6GYP - chains A and D of the 5 polymer chains in the assembly; structure by electron microscopy, 3.60 A resolution.

Chain A:
Name: Centromere DNA-binding protein complex CBF3 subunit C
Source organism: Saccharomyces cerevisiae S288C
Reference sequence: P35203 (CBF3C_YEAST); numbering as in UniProt (aligned over 1-478)
Amino-acid sequence (478 residues; row label = number of the first residue in the row):
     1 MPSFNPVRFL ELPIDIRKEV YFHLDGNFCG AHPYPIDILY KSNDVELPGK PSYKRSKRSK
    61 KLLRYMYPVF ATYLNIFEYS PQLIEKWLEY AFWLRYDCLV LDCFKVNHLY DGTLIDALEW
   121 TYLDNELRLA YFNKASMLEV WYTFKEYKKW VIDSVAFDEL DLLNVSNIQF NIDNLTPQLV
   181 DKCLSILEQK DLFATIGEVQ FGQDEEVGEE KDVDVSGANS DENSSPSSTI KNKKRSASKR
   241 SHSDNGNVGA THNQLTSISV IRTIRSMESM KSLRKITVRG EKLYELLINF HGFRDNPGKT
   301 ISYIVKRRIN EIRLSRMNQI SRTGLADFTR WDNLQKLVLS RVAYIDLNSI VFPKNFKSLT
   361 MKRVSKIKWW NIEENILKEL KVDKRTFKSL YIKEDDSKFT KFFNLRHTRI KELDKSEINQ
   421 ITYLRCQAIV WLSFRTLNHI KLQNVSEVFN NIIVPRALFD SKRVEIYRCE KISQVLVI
Disordered / not traced: 1-2, 50-54, 205-252

Chain D:
Name: Suppressor of kinetochore protein 1
Source organism: Saccharomyces cerevisiae S288C
Reference sequence: P52286 (SKP1_YEAST); numbering as in UniProt (aligned over 1-194)
Amino-acid sequence (194 residues; numbered 1 to 194; the number before each row is that of its first residue):
     1 MVTSNVVLVS GEGERFTVDK KIAERSLLLK NYLNDMHDSN LQNNSDSESD SDSETNHKSK
    61 DNNNGDDDDE DDDEIVMPVP NVRSSVLQKV IEWAEHHRDS NFPDEDDDDS RKSAPVDSWD
   121 REFLKVDQEM LYEIILAANY LNIKPLLDAG CKVVAEMIRG RSPEEIRRTF NIVNDFTPEE
   181 EAAIRRENEW AEDR
Disordered / not traced: 1-3, 36-73, 193-194

Interface between chain A and chain D:
Residue-residue contacts - 72 pairs, chain A then chain D:
  Phe-4(A) with Tyr-132(D); Ile-158(D), hydrophobic; Arg-161(D)
  Val-7(A) with Ile-172(D), hydrophobic
  Arg-8(A) with Glu-129(D), salt bridge
  Phe-9(A) with Tyr-132(D); Val-154(D), hydrophobic
  Leu-12(A) with Tyr-132(D), hydrophobic
  Asp-15(A) with Asn-139(D), hydrogen bond
  Ile-16(A) with Ile-135(D), hydrophobic; Leu-136(D), hydrophobic; Asn-139(D)
  Glu-19(A) with Asn-139(D); Lys-144(D), salt bridge; Leu-147(D); Cys-151(D), hydrogen bond (backbone-side chain)
  Val-20(A) with Cys-151(D), hydrophobic; Val-154(D), hydrophobic; Ile-158(D), hydrophobic
  Phe-22(A) with Arg-111(D); Lys-112(D), hydrogen bond (backbone-side chain)
  His-23(A) with Arg-111(D), hydrogen bond (side chain-backbone); Asp-148(D), salt bridge; Lys-152(D)
  Leu-24(A) with Ala-155(D); Ile-158(D), hydrophobic
  Asp-25(A) with Lys-112(D), salt bridge
  Asn-27(A) with Arg-159(D)
  Cys-29(A) with Arg-159(D); Gly-160(D)
  Gly-30(A) with Gly-160(D)
  Lys-61(A) with Trp-190(D), hydrogen bond (side chain-backbone); Ala-191(D)
  Tyr-65(A) with Trp-190(D), hydrophobic
  Met-66(A) with Trp-190(D), hydrophobic
  Lys-86(A) with Pro-163(D)
  Tyr-90(A) with Arg-161(D), hydrogen bond (side chain-backbone); Pro-163(D); Ile-166(D), hydrophobic
  Phe-92(A) with Asn-188(D); Trp-190(D), hydrophobic; Ala-191(D), hydrophobic
  Trp-93(A) with Ile-166(D); Arg-167(D); Phe-170(D), hydrophobic; Asn-188(D)
  Tyr-96(A) with Phe-170(D), hydrophobic; Phe-176(D); Ile-184(D), hydrophobic; Glu-187(D), hydrogen bond
  Asp-97(A) with Arg-161(D), salt bridge; Thr-169(D)
  Cys-98(A) with Val-173(D), hydrophobic
  Leu-99(A) with Arg-161(D)
  Leu-101(A) with Asp-175(D)
  Lys-105(A) with Asp-175(D), salt bridge
  Lys-149(A) with Glu-180(D), salt bridge
  Trp-150(A) with Phe-176(D), hydrophobic; Glu-180(D)
  Phe-403(A) with Asp-104(D)
  Asn-404(A) with Asn-101(D); Phe-102(D)
  Arg-406(A) with Asn-101(D), hydrogen bond
  Gln-443(A) with Asp-109(D)
  Asn-444(A) with Asp-109(D)
  Lys-462(A) with Asp-104(D), salt bridge; Asp-106(D)
  Tyr-467(A) with Asp-104(D); Asp-106(D), hydrogen bond (side chain-backbone); Asp-107(D)
  Arg-468(A) with Asp-109(D), salt bridge; Ser-110(D), hydrogen bond
Other interface residues (no listed pair), chain A (52 interface residues in all): Ser-3, Pro-6, Leu-10, Tyr-21, Phe-28, Arg-58, Leu-62, Glu-89, Leu-94, Leu-114, Lys-362, Lys-398, Glu-465
Other interface residues (no listed pair), chain D (49 interface residues in all): Lys-30, Asp-108, Ser-113, Met-157, Ser-162, Glu-165, Arg-168, Arg-185, Glu-192

Summary:
The interface between chain A and chain D involves 52 residues on one side and 49 on the other; the contacts
include 10 hydrogen bonds and 9 salt bridges. Polar pairs include Arg-8(A)/Glu-129(D), Glu-19(A)/Lys-144(D)
and His-23(A)/Asp-148(D).
Here chain A is Centromere DNA-binding protein complex CBF3 subunit C and chain D is Suppressor of kinetochore
protein 1, both from Saccharomyces cerevisiae S288C. Entry 6GYP (Cryo-EM structure of the CBF3-core-Ndc10-DBD
complex of the budding yeast kinetochore) was determined by electron microscopy, deposited together with 6GYS
and 6GYU.
